Entry 7AU5 (X-ray diffraction, 2.20 A resolution); this record covers chains D and E of the 6 polymer chains in the assembly.

== Chain D ==
Protein: Tubulin beta-2B chain
From: Bos taurus
UniProt: Q6B856 (TBB2B_BOVIN); the author numbering skips numbers that UniProt does not, so the offset changes along the chain: 1-42 = UniProt 1-42; 45-360 = UniProt 43-358; 369-455 = UniProt 359-445
Sequence (445 residues; each row starts with the number of its first residue; note: 10 numbers in that range are skipped by the numbering (no residue carries them; nothing is unmodelled there)):
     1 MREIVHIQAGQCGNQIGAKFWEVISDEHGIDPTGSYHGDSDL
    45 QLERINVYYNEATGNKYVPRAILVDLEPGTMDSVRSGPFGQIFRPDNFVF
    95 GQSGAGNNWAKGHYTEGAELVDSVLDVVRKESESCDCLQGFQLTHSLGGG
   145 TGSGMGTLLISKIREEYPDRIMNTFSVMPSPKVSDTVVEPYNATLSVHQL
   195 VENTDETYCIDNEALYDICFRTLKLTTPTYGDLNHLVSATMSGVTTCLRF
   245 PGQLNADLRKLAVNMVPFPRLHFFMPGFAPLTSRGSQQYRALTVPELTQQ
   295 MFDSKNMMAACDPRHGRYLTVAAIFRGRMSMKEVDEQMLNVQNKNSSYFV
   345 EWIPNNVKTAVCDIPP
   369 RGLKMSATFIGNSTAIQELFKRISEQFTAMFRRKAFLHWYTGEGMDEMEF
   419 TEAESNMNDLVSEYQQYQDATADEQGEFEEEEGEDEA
Disordered / not traced: 281-285, 442-455
Ion coordination: Mg2+: Q11 (together with GDP)
Residues lining bound ligands: GDP (guanosine-5'-diphosphate): G10, Q11, C12, Q15, I16, N101, S140, G142, G143, G144, T145, G146, V171, P173, V177, S178, E183, N206, L209, Y224, L227, N228
Curated features (UniProtKB/Swiss-Prot):
  - motif: M1 to I4 (MREI motif)
  - binding site (GTP): Q11, E71, S140, G144, T145, G146, N206, N228
  - binding site (Mg(2+)): E71
  - modified residue: S40 (Phosphoserine), T57 (Phosphothreonine), K60 (N6-acetyllysine), S174 (Phosphoserine), T287 (Phosphothreonine), T292 (Phosphothreonine), R320 (Omega-N-methylarginine), E448 (5-glutamyl polyglutamate)
  - cross-link (Glycyl lysine isopeptide (Lys-Gly)): K60 (interchain with G-Cter in ubiquitin), K326 (interchain with G-Cter in ubiquitin)
From the paper describing this entry:
  - binding site for the ligand RYK: Y202, V238, L242, A250, L255, M259

== Chain E ==
Protein: Stathmin-4
From: Rattus norvegicus
UniProt: P63043 (STMN4_RAT); residues 5-145 here correspond to UniProt positions 49-189 (UniProt number = residue number + 44)
Sequence (143 residues; each row starts with the number of its first residue):
     3 MADMEVIELNKCTSGQSFEVILKPPSFDGVPEFNASLPRRRDPSLEEIQK
    53 KLEAAEERRKYQEAELLKHLAEKREHEREVIQKAIEENNNFIKMAKEKLA
   103 QKMESNKENREAHLAAMLERLQEKDKHAEEVRKNKELKEEASR
Disordered / not traced: 3-5, 29-42, 144-145
Construct notes: expression tag (3-4)
Curated features (UniProtKB/Swiss-Prot):
  - modified residue: S46 (Phosphoserine)

== How chain D and chain E interact ==
Pairs across the interface (26; chain D residue first):
  Y108(D) - H129(E)  hydrogen bond
  Y108(D) - A130(E)  hydrophobic
  Y108(D) - V133(E)  hydrophobic
  Y108(D) - R134(E)  hydrogen bond (backbone-side chain)
  T109(D) - K137(E)
  A112(D) - R134(E)
  S155(D) - L123(E)
  S155(D) - K126(E)
  K156(D) - D127(E)  salt bridge
  R158(D) - L123(E)
  E159(D) - L120(E)
  E159(D) - L123(E)
  E159(D) - Q124(E)
  E159(D) - D127(E)
  Q193(D) - K126(E)  hydrogen bond
  N197(D) - L123(E)
  N197(D) - K126(E)
  G410(D) - K137(E)  hydrogen bond (backbone-side chain)
  E411(D) - V133(E)
  E411(D) - K137(E)  salt bridge
  G412(D) - V133(E)
  G412(D) - N136(E)  hydrogen bond (backbone-side chain)
  G412(D) - K137(E)
  M413(D) - V133(E)
  D414(D) - N136(E)
  E417(D) - H129(E)  salt bridge
Also at the interface, not in a pair above, chain D (18 interface residues in all): E113, P162, D163
Also at the interface, not in a pair above, chain E (14 interface residues in all): R112, L116, M119

== Summary ==
18 residues of chain D face 14 of chain E across their interface, with 5 hydrogen bonds and 3 salt bridges.
Among the polar pairs are K156(D)-D127(E), E411(D)-K137(E) and E417(D)-H129(E). Chain D binds GDP. From the
paper: a binding site for the ligand RYK at Y202(D), V238(D) and L242(D) among others.
Chain D is Tubulin beta-2B chain (Bos taurus) and chain E is Stathmin-4 (Rattus norvegicus); the structure,
Tubulin-noscapine-analogue-14e complex, was determined by X-ray diffraction.
